PDB entry 8G1Z | X-ray diffraction, 1.87 A resolution | chain A

== Chain A ==
Protein: Hdac6 protein
Source organism: Danio rerio
Notes: fragment: catalytic domain 2
UniProtKB: A7YT55 (A7YT55_DANRE); residues 440-798 here correspond to UniProt positions 288-646 (UniProt number = residue number - 152)
Chain sequence (364 residues; each row starts with the number of its first residue):
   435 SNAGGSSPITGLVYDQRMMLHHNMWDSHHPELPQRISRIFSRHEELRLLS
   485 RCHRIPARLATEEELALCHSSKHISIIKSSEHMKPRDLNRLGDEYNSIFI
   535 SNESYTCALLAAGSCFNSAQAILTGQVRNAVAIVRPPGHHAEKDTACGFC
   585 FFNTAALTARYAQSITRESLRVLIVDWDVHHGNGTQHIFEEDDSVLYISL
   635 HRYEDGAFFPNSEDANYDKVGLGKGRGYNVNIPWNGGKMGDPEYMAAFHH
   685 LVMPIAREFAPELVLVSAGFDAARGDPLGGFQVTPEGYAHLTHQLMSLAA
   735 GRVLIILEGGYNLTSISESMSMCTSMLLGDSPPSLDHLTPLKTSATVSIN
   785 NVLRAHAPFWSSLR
Unresolved in the structure: 435-441
Construct notes: expression tag (435-439)
Metal / ion sites: K+ site 1: D610, D612, H614, S633, L634; Zn2+: D612, H614, D705 (together with 4-(acetamidomethyl)-N-hydroxybenzamide); K+ site 2: F623, D626, V629, Y662
Small-molecule neighbours: 4-(acetamidomethyl)-N-hydroxybenzamide (YIZ): S531, H574, G582, F583, D612, H614, F643, D705, L712, G743, Y745
What the authors report for this chain:
  - binding site for 4-(acetamidomethyl)-N-hydroxybenzamide: S531, H573, H574, F583, F643, Y745

== Summary ==
Ligands of chain A: 4-(acetamidomethyl)-N-hydroxybenzamide. D610, D612, H614, S633 and L634 form the K+ site
1. D612, H614 and D705 coordinate Zn2+. The paper reports a binding site for
4-(acetamidomethyl)-N-hydroxybenzamide at S531, H573 and H574 among others.
Chain A is Hdac6 protein (Danio rerio); the structure, Crystal Structure of Danio rerio histone deacetylase 6
catalytic domain 2 complexed with inhibitor Mz317, was determined by X-ray diffraction, deposited together
with 8G20 and 8OWZ.
